PDB entry 4AGK | X-ray diffraction, 1.81 A resolution | chain A

[Chain A]
Name: Capsid protein
Organism: Aura virus
Notes: EC 3.4.21.90
UniProtKB: Q86925 (POLS_AURAV); residue numbers follow UniProt; this construct covers 110-267
Sequence (158 residues; each row starts with the number of its first residue):
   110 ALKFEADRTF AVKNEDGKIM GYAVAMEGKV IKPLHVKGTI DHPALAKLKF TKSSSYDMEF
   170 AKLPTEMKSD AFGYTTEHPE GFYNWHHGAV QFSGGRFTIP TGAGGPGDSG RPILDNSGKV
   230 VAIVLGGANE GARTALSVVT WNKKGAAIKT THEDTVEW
Unresolved in the structure: 110-115
Swiss-Prot annotation at these positions:
  - region: Thr160 to Tyr165 (Interaction with spike glycoprotein E2), Pro188, Glu189, Phe191 to Ala198 (Dimerization of the capsid protein), Asp224 to Lys228 (Dimerization of the capsid protein), Lys252 to Ala256 (Interaction with spike glycoprotein E2)
  - motif: Ile149 to Phe159 (Nuclear export signal)
  - active site (Charge relay system): His144, Asp166, Ser218
  - site: Phe191 (Involved in dimerization of the capsid protein), Tyr192 (Involved in dimerization of the capsid protein), Asn225 (Involved in dimerization of the capsid protein), Trp267 (Cleavage)
Reported in the primary citation:
  - contacts within the chain: Lys122-Asp150 (salt bridge), His144-Asp166 (salt bridge), Lys161-Glu168 (salt bridge), Asp217-Arg220, His196-Asp217, Arg205-Glu239
  - catalytic residues: His144, Asp166, Gly216, Ser218

[Summary]
From UniProt: 3 active-site residues. The paper reports catalytic residues His144, Asp166 and Gly216 among
others; contacts within the chain involving Asp150, Lys122 and Asp166 among others.
Chain A is Capsid protein (Aura virus); the structure, Crystal structure of capsid protein (110-267) from Aura
virus, was determined by X-ray diffraction (same publication as 4AGJ).
